5G0C - chain A; structure by X-ray diffraction, 1.28 A resolution.

== Chain A ==
Name: Carbonic anhydrase 2
From: Homo sapiens
Notes: EC 4.2.1.1; fragment: catalytic domain
UniProtKB: P00918 (CAH2_HUMAN); the author numbering skips numbers that UniProt does not, so the offset changes along the chain: 1-125 = UniProt 1-125; 127-261 = UniProt 126-260
Sequence (260 residues; row label = number of the first residue in the row; note: 1 number in that range is skipped by the numbering (no residue carries it; nothing is unmodelled there)):
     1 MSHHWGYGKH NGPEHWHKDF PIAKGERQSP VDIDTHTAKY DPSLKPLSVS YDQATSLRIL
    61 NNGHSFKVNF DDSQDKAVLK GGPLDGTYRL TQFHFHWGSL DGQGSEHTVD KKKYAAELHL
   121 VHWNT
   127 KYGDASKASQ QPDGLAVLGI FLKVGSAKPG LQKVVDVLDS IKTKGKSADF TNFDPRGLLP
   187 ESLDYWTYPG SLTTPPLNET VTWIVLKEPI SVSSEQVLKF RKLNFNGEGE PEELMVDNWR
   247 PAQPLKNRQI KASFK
Not modelled in the structure: 1-2
Construct notes: engineered mutation Ser65 (Ala in P00918), Lys67 (Asn in P00918), Asn69 (Glu in P00918), Thr91 (Ile in P00918), Ala131 (Phe130 in P00918), Ser132 (Gly131 in P00918), Ser135 (Val134 in P00918), Asn204 (Leu203 in P00918), Thr206 (Cys205 in P00918)
Metal / ion sites: Na+ site 1: Thr91 (together with sulfate ion); Zn2+: His94, His96, His119; Na+ site 2 near Asp243 (its only coordinating residue here)
UniProt features mapped onto this chain:
  - active site: His64 (Proton donor/acceptor)
  - binding site (Zn(2+)): His94, His96, His119
  - binding site (substrate): Thr199, Thr200
  - site: Tyr7 (Fine-tunes the proton-transfer properties of H-64), Asn62 (Fine-tunes the proton-transfer properties of H-64), Gln92 (Involved in the binding of some activators, including histamine and L-histidine)
  - modified residue: Ser2 (N-acetylserine), Ser166 (Phosphoserine), Ser173 (Phosphoserine)

== Overview ==
His94, His96 and His119 coordinate Zn2+. From UniProt: active-site residue His64, 3 Zn2+-binding residues and
substrate-binding residues Thr199 and Thr200.
Chain A is Carbonic anhydrase 2 (Homo sapiens); the structure, An unusual natural product primary sulfonamide:
synthesis, carbonic anhydrase inhibition and protein x-ray structure of Psammaplin ..., was determined by
X-ray diffraction together with 5A6H, 5G01, 5G03 and 5G0B from the same study.
